PDB entry 5VMJ | X-ray diffraction, 2.95 A resolution | chains A and E of the 6 polymer chains in the assembly

# Chain A (and E)
Protein: Hemagglutinin HA1
From: Influenza A virus (A/New_York/1/18(H1N1))
Notes: chain E of this document is another copy of the same molecule, construct and numbering; everything in this record applies to it too
UniProt: Q9WFX4 (Q9WFX4_9INFA); aligned to UniProt positions 18-343 over residues 1-326 (the alignment contains insertions or deletions, so no single offset holds)
Sequence (326 residues; each row starts with the number of its first residue):
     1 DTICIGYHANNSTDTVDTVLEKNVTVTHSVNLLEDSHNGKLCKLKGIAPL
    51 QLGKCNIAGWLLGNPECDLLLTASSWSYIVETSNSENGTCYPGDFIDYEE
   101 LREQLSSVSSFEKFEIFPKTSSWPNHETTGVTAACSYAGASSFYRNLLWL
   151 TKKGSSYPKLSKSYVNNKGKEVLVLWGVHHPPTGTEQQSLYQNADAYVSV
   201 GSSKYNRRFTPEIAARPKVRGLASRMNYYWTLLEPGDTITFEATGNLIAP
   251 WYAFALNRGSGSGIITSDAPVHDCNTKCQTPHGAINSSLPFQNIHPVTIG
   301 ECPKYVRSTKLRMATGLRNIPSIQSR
Unresolved in the structure: 322-326
Construct notes: engineered mutation Glu186 (Asp204 in Q9WFX4), Leu222 (Gln240 in Q9WFX4), Ser224 (Gly242 in Q9WFX4)
Disulfides: Cys42-Cys274, Cys55-Cys67, Cys90-Cys135, Cys278-Cys302
Glycans and other covalent adducts: N-acetylglucosamine (NAG) linked to Asn87, Asn286

# Chain A / chain E interface
Pairs across the interface (13; chain A residue first):
  Ser199(A) - Ala214(E)
  Gly201(A) - Pro217(E)
  Ser202(A) - Pro217(E)
  Ser202(A) - Arg225(E)  hydrogen bond (backbone-side chain)
  Ser203(A) - Val219(E)
  Asn206(A) - Glu212(E)
  Asn206(A) - Arg216(E)
  Arg208(A) - Glu212(E)
  Arg208(A) - Ile213(E)  hydrogen bond (side chain-backbone)
  Thr238(A) - Pro217(E)
  Thr240(A) - Ala215(E)
  Glu242(A) - Ala214(E)
  Glu242(A) - Ala215(E)  hydrogen bond (side chain-backbone)
Other interface residues (no listed pair), chain A (10 interface residues in all): Tyr197
Other interface residues (no listed pair), chain E (9 interface residues in all): Asp94

# Summary
10 residues of chain A and 9 residues of chain E are in contact; the contacts include 3 hydrogen bonds. Polar
pairs include Ser202(A)-Arg225(E), Arg208(A)-Ile213(E) and Glu242(A)-Ala215(E). N-acetylglucosamine is
covalently linked to Asn87(A) and Asn286(A).
Both chains are Hemagglutinin HA1 (Influenza A virus (A/New_York/1/18(H1N1))). Entry 5VMJ (Influenza
hemagglutinin H1 mutant DH1E in complex with 3'SLN) was determined by X-ray diffraction, deposited together
with 5VMC, 5VMF and 5VMG.
